PDB entry 8V7O | electron microscopy, 3.57 A resolution | chains A and H of the 9 polymer chains in the assembly

[Chain A]
Molecule: Hemagglutinin
Source organism: Influenza A virus
Reference sequence: Q00Q05 (Q00Q05_9INFA); residues 1-502 here correspond to UniProt positions 18-519 (UniProt number = residue number + 17)
Chain sequence (555 residues; row label = number of the first residue in the row):
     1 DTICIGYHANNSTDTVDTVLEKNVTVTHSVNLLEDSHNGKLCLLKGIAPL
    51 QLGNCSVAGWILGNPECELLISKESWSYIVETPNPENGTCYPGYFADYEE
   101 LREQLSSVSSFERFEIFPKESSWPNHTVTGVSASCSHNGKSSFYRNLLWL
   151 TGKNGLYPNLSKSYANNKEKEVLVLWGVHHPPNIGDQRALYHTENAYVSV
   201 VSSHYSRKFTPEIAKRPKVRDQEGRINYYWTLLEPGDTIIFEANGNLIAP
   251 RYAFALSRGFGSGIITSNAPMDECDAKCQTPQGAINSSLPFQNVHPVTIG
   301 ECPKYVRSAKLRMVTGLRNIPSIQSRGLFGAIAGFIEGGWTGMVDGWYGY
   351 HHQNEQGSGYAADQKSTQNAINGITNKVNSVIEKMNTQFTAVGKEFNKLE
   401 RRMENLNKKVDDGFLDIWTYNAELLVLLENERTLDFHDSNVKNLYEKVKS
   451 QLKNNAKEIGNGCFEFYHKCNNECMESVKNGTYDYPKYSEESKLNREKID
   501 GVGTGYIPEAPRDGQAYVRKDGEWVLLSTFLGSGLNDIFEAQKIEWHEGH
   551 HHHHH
Not modelled in the structure: 323-331, 492-555
Construct notes: conflict Lys208 (Arg225 in Q00Q05); expression tag (503-555)
Cystine bridges: Cys4-Cys463, Cys42-Cys274, Cys55-Cys67, Cys90-Cys135, Cys278-Cys302, Cys470-Cys474

[Chain H]
Molecule: #58 heavy chain
Source organism: Homo sapiens
Chain sequence (125 residues; row label = number of the first residue in the row; note: 9 numbers in that range are skipped by the numbering (no residue carries them; nothing is unmodelled there); a row labelled like 111A-111C holds insertion residues (111A, then the next letters in order)):
     1 QVQLQESGP
    11 GLVKPSETLSLTCNVSGGSI
    35 NSYYWSWIRQPPGKGLEWIGYVYHS
    63 GSTHYNPSLN
    74 SRVTISVDTSKRQFSLKLRSVTAADTAVYYCAREKSDF
111A-111C WTV
  112C D
  112B S
  112A F
   112 FYYMDVWGRGTTVTVSS
Not modelled in the structure: 127-128
Cystine bridges: Cys23-Cys104

[Interface between chain A and chain H]
Contacting residue pairs - 17 pairs, chain A then chain H:
  Val131(A) with Thr111B(H); Val111C(H), hydrogen bond (backbone-backbone)
  Ser132(A) with Val111C(H)
  Ala133(A) with Asp112C(H)
  Trp149(A) with Val111C(H), hydrophobic
  Thr151(A) with Phe111(H)
  Gly155(A) with Ser36(H); Tyr37(H)
  Asp186(A) with Phe112A(H)
  Arg188(A) with Tyr38(H), hydrogen bond; Tyr57(H)
  Ala189(A) with Ser109(H); Phe111(H); Phe112A(H), hydrophobic
  Leu190(A) with Phe111(H), hydrophobic
  Gln222(A) with Val111C(H); Asp112C(H), hydrogen bond
Other interface residues (no listed pair), chain A (15 interface residues in all): Tyr91, Ser141, Asn154, Leu156
Other interface residues (no listed pair), chain H (14 interface residues in all): Asn35, Ser59, Ser64, Trp111A

[In short]
15 residues of chain A and 14 residues of chain H are in contact, with 3 hydrogen bonds. Polar contacts
include Arg188(A)-Tyr38(H), Gln222(A)-Asp112C(H) and Val131(A)-Val111C(H).
Here chain A is Hemagglutinin (Influenza A virus) and chain H is #58 heavy chain (Homo sapiens). Entry 8V7O
(Fab fragment of human mAb #58 in complex with computationally optimized broadly reactive H1 influenza
hemagglutinin ...) was determined by electron microscopy (same publication as 8GHK, 8SJ9 and 8F38).
